8T0L - chains J and A of the 8 polymer chains in the assembly; structure by electron microscopy, 3.62 A resolution.

== Chain J ==
Molecule: DNA-directed RNA polymerase subunit beta'
From: Escherichia coli
Notes: EC 2.7.7.6
Reference sequence: A0A369F490 (A0A369F490_ECOLX); residues 16-1373 here = UniProt positions 16-1373
Chain sequence (1358 residues; row label = number of the first residue in the row):
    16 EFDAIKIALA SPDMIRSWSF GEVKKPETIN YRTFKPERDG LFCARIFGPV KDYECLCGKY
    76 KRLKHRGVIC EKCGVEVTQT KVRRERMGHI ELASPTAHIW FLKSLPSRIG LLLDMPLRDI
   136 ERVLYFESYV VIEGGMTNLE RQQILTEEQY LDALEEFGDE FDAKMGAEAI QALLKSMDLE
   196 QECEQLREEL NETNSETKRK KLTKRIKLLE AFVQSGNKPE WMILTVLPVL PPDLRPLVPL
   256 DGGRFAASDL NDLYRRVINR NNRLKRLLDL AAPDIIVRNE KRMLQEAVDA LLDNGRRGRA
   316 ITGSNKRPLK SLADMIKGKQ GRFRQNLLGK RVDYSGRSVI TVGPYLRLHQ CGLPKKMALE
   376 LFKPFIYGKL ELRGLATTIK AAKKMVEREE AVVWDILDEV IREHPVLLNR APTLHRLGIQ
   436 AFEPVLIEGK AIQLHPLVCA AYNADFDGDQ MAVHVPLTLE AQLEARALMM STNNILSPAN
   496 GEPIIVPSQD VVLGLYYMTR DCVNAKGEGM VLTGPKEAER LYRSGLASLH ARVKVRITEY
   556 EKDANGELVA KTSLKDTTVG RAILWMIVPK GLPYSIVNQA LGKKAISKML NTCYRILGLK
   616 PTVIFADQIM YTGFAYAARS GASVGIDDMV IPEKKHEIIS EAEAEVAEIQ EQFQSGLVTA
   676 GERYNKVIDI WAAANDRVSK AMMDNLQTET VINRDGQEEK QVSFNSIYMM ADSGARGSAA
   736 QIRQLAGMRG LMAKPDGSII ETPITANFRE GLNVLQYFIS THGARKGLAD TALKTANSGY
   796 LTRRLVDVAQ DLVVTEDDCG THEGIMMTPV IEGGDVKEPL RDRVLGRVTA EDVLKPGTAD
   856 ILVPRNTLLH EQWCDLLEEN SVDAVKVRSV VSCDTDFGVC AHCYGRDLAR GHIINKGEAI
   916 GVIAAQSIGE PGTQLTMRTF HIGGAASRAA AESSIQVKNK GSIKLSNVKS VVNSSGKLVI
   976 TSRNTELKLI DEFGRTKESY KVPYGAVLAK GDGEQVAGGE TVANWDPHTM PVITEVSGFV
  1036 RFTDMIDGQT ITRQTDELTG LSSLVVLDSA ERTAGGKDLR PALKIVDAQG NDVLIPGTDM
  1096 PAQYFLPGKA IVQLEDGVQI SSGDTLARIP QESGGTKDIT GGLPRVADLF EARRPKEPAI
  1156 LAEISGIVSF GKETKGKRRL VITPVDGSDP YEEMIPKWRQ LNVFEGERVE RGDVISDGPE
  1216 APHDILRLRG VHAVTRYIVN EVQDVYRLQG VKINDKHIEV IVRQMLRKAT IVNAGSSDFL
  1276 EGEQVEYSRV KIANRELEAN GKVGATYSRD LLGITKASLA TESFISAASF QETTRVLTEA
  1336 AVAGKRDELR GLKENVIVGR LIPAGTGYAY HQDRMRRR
Disordered / not traced: 933-947, 1126-1135
Differences from the reference sequence: conflict Ala262 (Thr in A0A369F490)
Ion coordination: Zn2+ site 1: Cys70, Cys72, Cys85, Cys88; Mg2+: Asp460, Asp462, Asp464; Zn2+ site 2: Cys814, Cys888, Cys895, Cys898

== Chain A ==
Molecule: 23-nt DNA strand
Sequence (23 nucleotides; row label = number of the first residue in the row; note: 7 numbers in that range are skipped by the numbering (no residue carries them; nothing is unmodelled there)):
   101 AAAAAAAAA
   117 AAAAAAAAAA AAAA

== Chain J / chain A interface ==
Residue-residue contacts - 7 pairs, chain J then chain A:
  Arg322(J) - DA105(A)  base contact
  Arg322(J) - DA106(A)  hydrogen bond to the sugar
  Arg322(J) - DA107(A)  sugar contact
  Pro323(J) - DA107(A)  phosphate contact
  Lys1170(J) - DA127(A)  hydrogen bond to the phosphate
  Lys1170(J) - DA128(A)  salt bridge to the phosphate
  Arg1174(J) - DA128(A)  salt bridge to the phosphate

== Overview ==
The interface between chain J and chain A involves 4 residues on one side and 5 on the other; the contacts
include 2 hydrogen bonds and 2 salt bridges. Polar pairs include Arg322(J)-DA106(A), Lys1170(J)-DA127(A) and
Lys1170(J)-DA128(A).
Chain J is DNA-directed RNA polymerase subunit beta' (Escherichia coli) and chain A is a 23-nt DNA strand; the
structure, E. coli Sw2/Snf2 ATPase RapA bound to both ADP-AlF3 and reconstituted E. coli RNA polymerase
post-termination ..., was determined by electron microscopy, deposited together with 8SZW, 8T00 and 8T02.
